Entry 5DNY (X-ray diffraction, 3.11 A resolution); this record covers chains B and D of the 6 polymer chains in the assembly.

# Chain B
Protein: DNA double-strand break repair Rad50 ATPase
Organism: Methanocaldococcus jannaschii (strain ATCC 43067 / DSM 2661 / JAL-1 / JCM 10045 / NBRC 100440)
UniProtKB: Q58718 (RAD50_METJA); the construct lacks a stretch of the UniProt sequence and is renumbered around it, so the offset changes along the chain: 1-185 = UniProt 1-185; 820-824 = UniProt 186-190; 825-1005 = UniProt 825-1005
Chain sequence (371 residues; numbered 1 to 1005; 634 numbers in that range are skipped by the numbering (no residue carries them; nothing is unmodelled there); the number before each row is that of its first residue):
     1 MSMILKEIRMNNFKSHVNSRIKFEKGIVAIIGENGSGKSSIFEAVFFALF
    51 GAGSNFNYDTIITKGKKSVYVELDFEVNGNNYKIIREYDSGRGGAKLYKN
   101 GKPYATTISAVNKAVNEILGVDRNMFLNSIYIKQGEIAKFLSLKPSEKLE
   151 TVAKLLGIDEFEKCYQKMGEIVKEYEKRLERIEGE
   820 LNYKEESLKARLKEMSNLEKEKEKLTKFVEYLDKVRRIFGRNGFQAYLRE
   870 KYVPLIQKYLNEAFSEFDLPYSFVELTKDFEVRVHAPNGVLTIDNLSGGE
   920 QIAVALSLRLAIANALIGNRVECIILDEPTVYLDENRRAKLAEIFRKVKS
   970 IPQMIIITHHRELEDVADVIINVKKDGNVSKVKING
Unresolved in the structure: 820-831
Residues lining bound ligands:
  - ATP-gamma-S (AGS; phosphothiophosphoric acid-adenylate ester), molecule 1: Lys14, Ser15, Glu33, Asn34, Gly35, Ser36, Gly37, Lys38, Ser39, Ser40, Asp59, Thr60, Ile61, Ile62, Thr63, Lys64, Gln134, Asp946, Glu947, Lys994
  - ATP-gamma-S (AGS), molecule 2: Tyr890, Leu910, Asn914, Leu915, Ser916, Gly917, Gly918, Glu919
Curated features (UniProtKB/Swiss-Prot):
  - binding site (ATP): Lys14, Gly35 to Ser40, Ile62 to Lys64, Gln134
From the paper describing this entry:
  - binding site for the 27-nt DNA strand: Gly51 to Tyr58, Arg92, Thr107, Ser109, Lys144
  - contacts within the chain: Arg86-Asn112, Asp159-Lys163, Asp159-Arg939
  - mutagenesis - R86E, R92E, T107E: decreased binding to DNA
  - conformationally variable residues (helix shift): Lys144, Leu155, Leu156, Asp159

# Chain D
Protein: DNA double-strand break repair Rad50 ATPase
Organism: Methanocaldococcus jannaschii (strain ATCC 43067 / DSM 2661 / JAL-1 / JCM 10045 / NBRC 100440)
UniProtKB: Q58718 (RAD50_METJA); residue numbers follow UniProt; this construct covers 1-188, 825-1005
Chain sequence (371 residues; each row starts with the number of its first residue; note: 634 numbers in that range are skipped by the numbering (no residue carries them; nothing is unmodelled there)):
     1 MSMILKEIRMNNFKSHVNSRIKFEKGIVAIIGENGSGKSSIFEAVFFALF
    51 GAGSNFNYDTIITKGKKSVYVELDFEVNGNNYKIIREYDSGRGGAKLYKN
   101 GKPYATTISAVNKAVNEILGVDRNMFLNSIYIKQGEIAKFLSLKPSEKLE
   151 TVAKLLGIDEFEKCYQKMGEIVKEYEKRLERIEGELNY
   823 KEESLKARLKEMSNLEKEKEKLTKFVEYLDKVRRIFGRNGFQAYLREKYV
   873 PLIQKYLNEAFSEFDLPYSFVELTKDFEVRVHAPNGVLTIDNLSGGEQIA
   923 VALSLRLAIANALIGNRVECIILDEPTVYLDENRRAKLAEIFRKVKSIPQ
   973 MIIITHHRELEDVADVIINVKKDGNVSKVKING
Unresolved in the structure: 823-835
Residues lining bound ligands:
  - ATP-gamma-S (AGS; phosphothiophosphoric acid-adenylate ester), molecule 1: Lys14, Ser15, Glu33, Asn34, Gly35, Ser36, Gly37, Lys38, Ser39, Ser40, Asp59, Thr60, Ile62, Thr63, Lys64, Gln134, Asp946, Glu947, Ile976, His978, Lys994
  - ATP-gamma-S (AGS), molecule 2: Tyr890, Leu910, Asn914, Leu915, Ser916, Gly917, Glu919
Curated features (UniProtKB/Swiss-Prot):
  - binding site (ATP): Lys14, Gly35 to Ser40, Ile62 to Lys64, Gln134
From the paper describing this entry:
  - binding site for the 27-nt DNA strand: Gly51 to Tyr58, Arg92, Thr107, Ser109, Lys144
  - mutagenesis - R86E, R92E, T107E: decreased binding to DNA

# Chain B / chain D interface
Residue-residue contacts (60):
  Glu33(B) - Asp953(D)
  Glu33(B) - Arg956(D)  salt bridge
  Asn34(B) - Tyr951(D)  hydrogen bond (side chain-backbone)
  Asn34(B) - Leu952(D)
  Asn34(B) - Asp953(D)  hydrogen bond (backbone-side chain)
  Asn34(B) - Arg956(D)
  Gly35(B) - Ser916(D)  hydrogen bond (backbone-side chain)
  Gly35(B) - Glu919(D)
  Thr60(B) - Asn914(D)
  Lys64(B) - Asn907(D)
  Lys64(B) - Val909(D)
  Lys64(B) - Leu910(D)
  Lys64(B) - Asn914(D)
  Gly65(B) - Asn907(D)  hydrogen bond (backbone-backbone)
  Gln134(B) - Tyr951(D)
  Pro889(B) - Lys994(D)
  Pro889(B) - Asn997(D)
  Ala905(B) - Asn997(D)
  Pro906(B) - Asn997(D)
  Asn907(B) - Lys64(D)
  Asn907(B) - Gly65(D)  hydrogen bond (backbone-backbone)
  Gly908(B) - Lys64(D)
  Val909(B) - Lys64(D)
  Leu910(B) - Lys64(D)
  Asp913(B) - Thr60(D)
  Asn914(B) - Thr60(D)
  Ser916(B) - Gly35(D)  hydrogen bond (side chain-backbone)
  Glu919(B) - Gly35(D)
  Glu947(B) - Tyr951(D)
  Val950(B) - Val950(D)  hydrophobic
  Val950(B) - Tyr951(D)  hydrophobic
  Tyr951(B) - Asn34(D)  hydrogen bond (backbone-side chain)
  Tyr951(B) - Gln134(D)
  Tyr951(B) - Gly135(D)  hydrogen bond (side chain-backbone)
  Tyr951(B) - Glu947(D)
  Tyr951(B) - Val950(D)
  Tyr951(B) - Tyr951(D)
  Tyr951(B) - His978(D)
  Leu952(B) - Asn34(D)
  Asp953(B) - Glu33(D)
  Asp953(B) - Asn34(D)  hydrogen bond (backbone-side chain)
  Asp953(B) - His978(D)
  Glu954(B) - His978(D)
  Glu954(B) - His979(D)
  Glu954(B) - Arg980(D)
  Arg956(B) - Glu33(D)  salt bridge
  Arg956(B) - Asn34(D)
  Arg957(B) - His979(D)  hydrogen bond
  His978(B) - Tyr951(D)
  His978(B) - Leu952(D)  hydrogen bond (side chain-backbone)
  His978(B) - Asp953(D)
  His978(B) - Glu954(D)
  His978(B) - Arg957(D)  hydrogen bond
  His979(B) - Glu954(D)
  His979(B) - Arg957(D)  hydrogen bond
  His979(B) - His979(D)  hydrogen bond
  Arg980(B) - Glu954(D)  salt bridge
  Gly996(B) - Pro889(D)
  Asn997(B) - Pro889(D)
  Asn997(B) - Pro906(D)
Other interface residues (no listed pair), chain B (37 interface residues in all): Lys14, Gly135, Tyr890, Gly917, Gly918, Lys994
Other interface residues (no listed pair), chain D (35 interface residues in all): Lys14, Tyr890, Ala905, Gly908, Gly917, Gly918

# Summary
Chain B and chain D form an interface of 37 and 35 residues respectively, with 14 hydrogen bonds and 3 salt
bridges. Polar pairs include Glu33(B)-Arg956(D), Arg980(B)-Glu954(D) and Asn34(B)-Tyr951(D). The paper reports
a binding site for the 27-nt DNA strand at Gly51(B), Arg92(B) and Gly51(D) among others; R86E, R92E and T107E
of chain B reduce binding to DNA; 6 substitutions were tested in all.
Both chains are DNA double-strand break repair Rad50 ATPase (Methanocaldococcus jannaschii (strain ATCC 43067
/ DSM 2661 / JAL-1 / JCM 10045 / NBRC 100440)). Entry 5DNY (Structure of the ATPrS-Mre11/Rad50-DNA complex)
was determined by X-ray diffraction, deposited together with 5F3W.
